PDB entry 7Q4O | electron microscopy, 2.10 A resolution | chains A and h of the 10 polymer chains in the assembly

== Chain A ==
Protein: Splicing factor 3B subunit 1
From: Homo sapiens
UniProtKB: O75533 (SF3B1_HUMAN); residue numbers follow UniProt; this construct covers 1-1304
Sequence (1304 residues; numbered 1 to 1304; the number before each row is that of its first residue):
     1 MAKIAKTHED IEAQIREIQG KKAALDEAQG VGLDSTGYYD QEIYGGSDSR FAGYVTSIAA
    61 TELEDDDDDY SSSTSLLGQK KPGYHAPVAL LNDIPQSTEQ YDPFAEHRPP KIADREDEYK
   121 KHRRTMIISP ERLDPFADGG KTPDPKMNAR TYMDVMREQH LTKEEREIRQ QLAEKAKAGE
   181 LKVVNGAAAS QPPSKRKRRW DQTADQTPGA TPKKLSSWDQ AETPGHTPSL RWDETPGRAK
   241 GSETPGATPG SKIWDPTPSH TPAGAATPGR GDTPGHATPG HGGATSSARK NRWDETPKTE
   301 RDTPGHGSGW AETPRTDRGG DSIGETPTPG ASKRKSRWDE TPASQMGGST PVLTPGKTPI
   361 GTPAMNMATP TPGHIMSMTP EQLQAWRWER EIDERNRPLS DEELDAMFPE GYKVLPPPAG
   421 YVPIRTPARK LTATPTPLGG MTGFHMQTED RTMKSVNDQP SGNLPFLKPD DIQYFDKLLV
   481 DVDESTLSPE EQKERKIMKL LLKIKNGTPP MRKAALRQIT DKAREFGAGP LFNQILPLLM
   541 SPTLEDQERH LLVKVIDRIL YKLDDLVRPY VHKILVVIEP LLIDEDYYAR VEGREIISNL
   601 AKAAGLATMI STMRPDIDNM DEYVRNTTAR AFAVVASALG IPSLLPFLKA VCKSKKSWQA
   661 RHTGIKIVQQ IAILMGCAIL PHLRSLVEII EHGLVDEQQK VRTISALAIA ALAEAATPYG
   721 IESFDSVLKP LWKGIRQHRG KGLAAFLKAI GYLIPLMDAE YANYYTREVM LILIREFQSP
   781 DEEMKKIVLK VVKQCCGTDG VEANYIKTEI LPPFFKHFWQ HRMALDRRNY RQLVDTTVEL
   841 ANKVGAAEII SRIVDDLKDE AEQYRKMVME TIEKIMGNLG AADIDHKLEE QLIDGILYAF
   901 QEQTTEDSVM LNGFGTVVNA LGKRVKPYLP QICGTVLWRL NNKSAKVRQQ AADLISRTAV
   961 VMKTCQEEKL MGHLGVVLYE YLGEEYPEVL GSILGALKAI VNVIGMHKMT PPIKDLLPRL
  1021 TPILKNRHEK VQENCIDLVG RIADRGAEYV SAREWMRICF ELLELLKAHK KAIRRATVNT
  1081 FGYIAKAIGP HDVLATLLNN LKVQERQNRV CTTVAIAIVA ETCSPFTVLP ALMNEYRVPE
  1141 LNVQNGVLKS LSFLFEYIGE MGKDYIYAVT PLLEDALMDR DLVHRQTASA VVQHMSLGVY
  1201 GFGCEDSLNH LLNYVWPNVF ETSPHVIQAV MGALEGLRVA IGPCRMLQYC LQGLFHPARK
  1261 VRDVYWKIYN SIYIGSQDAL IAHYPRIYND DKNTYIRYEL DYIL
Disordered / not traced: 1-393, 416-490
Swiss-Prot annotation at these positions:
  - region: Gly529 to Arg568 (Interaction with SF3B14), Gln547 to His550 (Interaction with PHF5A), Glu1156, Tyr1157 (Interaction with PHF5A)
  - site: Pro469 (Interaction with RNA), Tyr587 (Interaction with RNA), Glu592 (Interaction with PHF5A), Lys602 (Interaction with SF3B3), Cys677 (Interaction with SF3B3), Cys1035 (Interaction with RNA), Tyr1049 (Interaction with RNA), Leu1141 (Interaction with RNA), Glu1205 (Interaction with SF3B3)
  - modified residue: Thr125 (Phosphothreonine), Ser129 (Phosphoserine), Lys141 (N6-acetyllysine), Thr142 (Phosphothreonine), Arg157 (Citrulline), Ser194 (Phosphoserine), Thr203 (Phosphothreonine), Thr207 (Phosphothreonine), Thr211 (Phosphothreonine), Lys214 (N6-acetyllysine), Thr223 (Phosphothreonine), Thr227 (Phosphothreonine), Ser229 (Phosphoserine), Thr235 (Phosphothreonine), Thr244 (Phosphothreonine), Thr248 (Phosphothreonine), Thr257 (Phosphothreonine), Thr261 (Phosphothreonine), Thr267 (Phosphothreonine), Thr273 (Phosphothreonine) and 22 more in UniProt
  - cross-link (Glycyl lysine isopeptide (Lys-Gly)): Lys214 (interchain with G-Cter in SUMO2), Lys413 (interchain with G-Cter in SUMO1), Lys430 (interchain with G-Cter in SUMO2)
  - mutagenesis: Trp200 (W200A: Abolishes interaction with RBM39; when associated with A-218; A-232; A-254; A-293; A-310 and A-338), Trp218 (W218A: Abolishes interaction with RBM39; when associated with A-200; A-232; A-254; A-293; A-310 and A-338), Thr223 (T223A: No effect on interaction with PPP1R8), Thr227 (T227A: No effect on interaction with PPP1R8), Trp232 (W232A: Abolishes interaction with RBM39; when associated with A-200; A-218; A-254; A-293; A-310 and A-338), Thr235 (T235A: No effect on interaction with PPP1R8), Thr244 (T244A: Slight inhibition of interaction with PPP1R8), Thr248 (T248A: Slight inhibition of interaction with PPP1R8), Trp254 (W254A: Abolishes interaction with RBM39; when associated with A-200; A-218; A-232; A-293; A-310 and A-338), Thr257 (T257A: No effect on interaction with PPP1R8), Thr261 (T261A: Slight inhibition of interaction with PPP1R8), Thr267 (T267A: No effect on interaction with PPP1R8), 9 further mutagenesis entries in UniProt
What the authors report for this chain:
  - binding site for BPS oligo (chain h): Lys1071, Arg1106, Arg1109, Lys1149
  - conformationally variable residues (helix shift): Pro509 to Ala523

== Chain h ==
Molecule: BPS oligo
Sequence (17 nucleotides; numbered 1 to 17; the number before each row is that of its first residue):
     1 CAGAUACUAA CACUUGA
Disordered / not traced: 14-17

== How chain A and chain h interact ==
Pairs across the interface - 27 pairs, chain A then chain h:
  Thr508(A) - A2(h)  hydrogen bond to the phosphate
  Pro510(A) - C1(h)  phosphate contact
  Pro510(A) - A2(h)  phosphate contact
  His1069(A) - C13(h)  hydrogen bond to the base
  Lys1071(A) - A10(h)  hydrogen bond to the sugar
  Lys1071(A) - C11(h)  phosphate contact
  Lys1071(A) - A12(h)  salt bridge to the phosphate
  Arg1075(A) - A10(h)  base contact
  Arg1106(A) - U8(h)  phosphate contact
  Arg1106(A) - A9(h)  salt bridge to the phosphate
  Arg1106(A) - C11(h)  salt bridge to the phosphate
  Gln1107(A) - C11(h)  hydrogen bond to the phosphate
  Gln1107(A) - A12(h)  hydrogen bond to the base
  Gln1107(A) - C13(h)  base contact
  Arg1109(A) - U8(h)  salt bridge to the phosphate
  Val1110(A) - A10(h)  sugar contact
  Val1114(A) - A10(h)  base contact
  Asn1142(A) - C7(h)  hydrogen bond to the phosphate
  Lys1149(A) - A9(h)  salt bridge to the phosphate
  Lys1149(A) - A10(h)  salt bridge to the phosphate
  Phe1153(A) - A10(h)  sugar contact
  Val1183(A) - C7(h)  sugar contact
  Val1183(A) - U8(h)  sugar contact
  Gln1186(A) - U8(h)  hydrogen bond to the sugar
  Gln1186(A) - A9(h)  phosphate contact
  His1225(A) - U8(h)  hydrogen bond to the sugar
  His1225(A) - A9(h)  sugar contact
Other interface residues (no listed pair), chain A (21 interface residues in all): Met511, Gln1104, Cys1111, Leu1141, Tyr1157

== Summary ==
21 residues of chain A face 9 of chain h across their interface, with 8 hydrogen bonds and 6 salt bridges.
Polar pairs include His1069(A)-C13(h), Gln1107(A)-A12(h) and Lys1071(A)-A10(h). The paper reports a binding
site for BPS oligo (chain h) at Lys1071(A), Arg1106(A) and Arg1109(A) among others; conformational variability
at Pro509(A).
Here chain A is Splicing factor 3B subunit 1 (Homo sapiens) and chain h is BPS oligo. Entry 7Q4O
(Substrate-bound A-like U2 snRNP) was determined by electron microscopy together with 7Q3L and 7Q4P from the
same study.
